Entry 9QT5 (electron microscopy, 3.13 A resolution); this record covers chains B and 1 of the 30 polymer chains in the assembly.

# Chain B
Protein: Large ribosomal subunit protein uL2
Organism: Streptomyces fradiae ATCC 10745
UniProtKB: A0A1Y2NM84 (A0A1Y2NM84_STRFR); residue numbers follow UniProt; this construct covers 1-278
Chain sequence (278 residues; row label = number of the first residue in the row):
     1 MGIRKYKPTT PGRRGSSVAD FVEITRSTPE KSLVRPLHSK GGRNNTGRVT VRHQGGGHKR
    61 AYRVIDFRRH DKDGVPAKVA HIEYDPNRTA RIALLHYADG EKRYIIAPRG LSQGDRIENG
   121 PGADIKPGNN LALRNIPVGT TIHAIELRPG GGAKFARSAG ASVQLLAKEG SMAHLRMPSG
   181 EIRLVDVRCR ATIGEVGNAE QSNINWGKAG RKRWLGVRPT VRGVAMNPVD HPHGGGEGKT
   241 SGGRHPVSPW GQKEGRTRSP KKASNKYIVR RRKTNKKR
Disordered / not traced: 1, 273-278

# Chain 1
Molecule: 23S rRNA
Organism: Streptomyces fradiae ATCC 10745
Sequence (3119 nucleotides; numbered 1 to 3119; the number before each row is that of its first residue):
     1 GGCCAAGUUU AUAAGGGCGC ACGGUGGAUG CCUUGGCACC AGGAACCGAU GAAGGACGUG
    61 GGAGGCCGCG AUAGGCCCCG GGGAGCUGUC AACCGAGCUU UGAUCCGGGG GUGUCCGAAU
   121 GGGGAAACCC GGCAGUCGUC AUGGGCUGUC ACCCACUGCU GAACACAUAG GCAGUGUGGA
   181 GGGAACGAGG GGAAGUGAAA CAUCUCAGUA CCCUCAGGAA GAGAAAACAA CCGUGAUUCC
   241 GGGAGUAGUG GCGAGCGAAA CCGGAUGAGG CCAAACCGUA UGCGUGUGAU ACCCGGCAGG
   301 GGUUGCGCAU GCGGGGUUGU GGGAUCUCUC UUUCACGGUC UGCCGGCCGU GAGACGAGUC
   361 AGAAACCGUU GAUGUAGGCG AAGGACAUGC GAAAGGUCCG GCGUAGAGGG UAAGACCCCC
   421 GUAGCUGAAA CAUUGACGGC UCGUUUGAGA GACACCCAAG UAGCACGGGG CCCGAGAAAU
   481 CCCGUGUGAA UCUGGCGGGA CCACCCGCUA AGCCUAAAUA UUCCCUGGUG ACCGAUAGCG
   541 GAUAGUACCG UGAGGGAAUG GUGAAAAGUA CCGCGGGAGC GGAGUGAAAU AGUACCUGAA
   601 ACCGUGUGCC UACAAGCCGU GGGAGCGUCG GACAUGCUUU GCAUGUCUCG UGACUGCGUG
   661 CCUUUUGAAG AAUGAGCCUG CGAGUUUGCG GUGCGUUGCG AGGUUAACCC GUGUGGGGAA
   721 GCCGUAGCGA AAGCGAGUCC GAAUAGGGCG AUCGAGUAGC GCGCUCAAGA CCCGAAGCGG
   781 AGUGAUCUAG CCAUGGGCAG GUUGAAGCGG AGGUAAGACU UCGUGGAGGA CCGAACCCAC
   841 CAGGGUUGAA AACCUGGGGG AUGACCUGUG GUUAGGGGUG AAAGGCCAAU CAAACUCCGU
   901 GAUAGCUGGU UCUCCCCGAA AUGCAUUUAG GUGCAGCGUC GUGUGUUUCU UGCCGGAGGU
   961 AGAGCACUGG AUAGGCGAUG GGCCCUACCG GGUUACUGAC CUUAGCCAAA CUCCGAAUGC
  1021 CGGUAAGUGA GAGCGCGGCA GUGAGACUGU GGGGGAUAAG CUCCAUGGUC GAGAGGGAAA
  1081 CAGCCCAGAG CAUCGACUAA GGCCCCUAAG CGUACGCUAA GUGGGAAAGG AUGUGGAGUC
  1141 GCAGAGACAA CCAGGAGGUU GGCUUAGAAG CAGCCACCCU UGAAAGAGUG CGUAAUAGCU
  1201 CACUGGUCAA GUGAUUCCGC GCCGACAAUG UAGCGGGGCU CAAGCGUACC GCCGAAGUCG
  1261 UGUCAUUGCA GCAUAAGCCC CAACGGGUGC UGUGAUGGGU AGGGGAGCGU CGUGUGCCGG
  1321 GUGAAGCAGC CGCGGAAGCG AGUUGUGGAC GGUUCACGAG UGAGAAUGCA GGCAUGAGUA
  1381 GCGAUACACA CGUGAGAAAC GUGUGCGCCG AUUGACUAAG GGUUCCUGGG UCAAGCUGAU
  1441 CUGCCCAGGG UAAGUCGGGA CCUAAGGCGA GGCCGACAGG CGUAGUCGAU GGACAACCGG
  1501 UUGAUAUUCC GGUACCCGCU UUGAAGCGCC AGCGCUGAAC CCAGCGAUGC UAAGCCCGUG
  1561 AAACCGCCGU GUGCGUCUUC GGACAAGCAC GGAGUGGUGG AGCCGGUGGC CCAGACUGGU
  1621 AGUAGGUGAG CGAUGGGGUG ACGCAGGAAG GUAGUCCAGC CCGGGCGGUG GUUGUCCCGG
  1681 GGUAAGGGUG UAGGCCGUGU GGUAGGCAAA UCCGUCACAC GUUAAGGCUG AGACCUGAUG
  1741 CCGAGCCGAU UGUGGUGAAG UGGAUGAUCC UAUGCUGUCG AGAAAAGCCU CUAGCGAGUU
  1801 UCAUGGCGGC CCGUACCCUA AACCGACUCA GGUGGUCAGG UAGAGAAUAC CGAGGCGUUC
  1861 GGGUGAACUA UGGUUAAGGA ACUCGGCAAA AUGCCCCCGU AACUUCGGGA GAAGGGGGGC
  1921 CACUUCUGGU GAUCACUCUU GCAGUGUGAG CUGGGGGUGG CCGCAGAGAC CAGCGAGAAG
  1981 CGACUGUUUA CUAAAAACAC AGGUCCGUGC GAAGCCGUAA GGCGAUGUAU ACGGACUGAC
  2041 GCCUGCCCGG UGCUGGAACG UUAAGGGGAC CGGUUAGCUU GGAUUCGUCC GGGCGAAGCU
  2101 GAGAACUUAA GCGCCAGUAA ACGGCGGUGG UAACUAUAAC CAUCCUAAGG UAGCGAAAUU
  2161 CCUUGUCGGG UAAGUUCCGA CCUGCACGAA UGGCGUAACG ACUUCUCGAC UGUCUCAACC
  2221 AUAGGCCCGG UGAAAUUGCA CUACGAGUAA AGAUGCUCGU UUCGCGCAGC AGGACGGAAA
  2281 GACCCCGGGA CCUUUACUAC AGUUUGAUAU UGGUGUUCGG UUCGGCUUGU GUAGGAUAGG
  2341 UGGGAGACUG UGAAACUGUG ACGCCAGUCA UGGUGGAGUC GUCGUUGAAA UACCACUCUG
  2401 GUCGUGCUGG AUGUCUAACC UGGGUCCGUG AUCCGGAUCA GGGACAGUGU CUGAUGGGUA
  2461 GUUUAACUGG GGCGGUUGCC UCCUAAAGGG UAACGGAGGC GCCCAAAGGU UCCCUCAGCC
  2521 UGGUUGGCAA UCAGGUGUUG AGUGUAAGUG CACAAGGGAG CUUGACUGUG AGACCGACGG
  2581 GUCGAGCAGG GACGAAAGUC GGGACUAGUG AUCCGGCGGU GGCUUGUGGA AGCGCCGUCG
  2641 CUCAACGGAU AAAAGGUACC CCGGGGAUAA CAGGCUGAUC UUCCCCAAGA GUCCAUAUCG
  2701 ACGGGAUGGU UUGGCACCUC GAUGUCGGCU CGUCGCAUCC UGGGGCUGGA GUCGGUCCCA
  2761 AGGGUUGGGC UGUUCGCCCA UUAAAGCGGU ACGCGAGCUG GGUUUAGAAC GUCGUGAGAC
  2821 AGUUCGGUCC CUAUCCGCUG CGCGCGCAGG AACAUUGAGA AGGGCUGUCC CUAGUACGAG
  2881 AGGACCGGGA CGGACGAACC UCUGGUGUGC CAGUUGUUCU GCCAAGGGCA UGGCUGGUUG
  2941 GCUACGUUCG GGAGGGAUAA CCGCUGAAAG CAUCUAAGCG GGAAGCCUGC UUCGAGAUGA
  3001 GUGUUCCCAC CUCCUUGAGA GGGUAAGGCU CCCAGUAGAC GACUGGGUUG AUAGGCCGGA
  3061 UAUGGAAGCC CAGUGAUGGG UGGAGUUGAC CGGUACUAAU AGGCCGAGGG CUUGUCCUC
Disordered / not traced: 1-4, 279-311, 333-353, 629-647, 753-754, 806-825, 973-1003, 1029-1031, 1132-1220, 1270-1291, 1519-1630, 1721-1726, 1745-1756, 1795-1806, 2076-2096, 2126-2145, 2279-2281, 2317-2410, 2523-2531, 2721-2723, 2970, 3012-3020, 3100-3104, 3114-3119

# Chain B / chain 1 interface
Pairs across the interface - 262 pairs, chain B then chain 1:
  Arg4(B) - C1779(1)  salt bridge to the phosphate
  Lys7(B) - A805(1)  hydrogen bond to the phosphate
  Pro8(B) - C1906(1)  phosphate contact
  Pro8(B) - G1907(1)  sugar contact
  Thr9(B) - G1907(1)  sugar contact
  Thr10(B) - G828(1)  phosphate contact
  Thr10(B) - G829(1)  hydrogen bond to the phosphate
  Thr10(B) - A830(1)  sugar contact
  Pro11(B) - A1983(1)  hydrogen bond to the base
  Pro11(B) - C1984(1)  sugar contact
  Gly12(B) - G829(1)  base contact
  Arg13(B) - A827(1)  hydrogen bond to the sugar
  Arg13(B) - G828(1)  sugar contact
  Arg13(B) - G829(1)  salt bridge to the phosphate
  Arg14(B) - U1905(1)  hydrogen bond to the base
  Arg14(B) - G1907(1)  hydrogen bond to the base
  Val18(B) - G1780(1)  phosphate contact
  Phe21(B) - C1779(1)  phosphate contact
  Phe21(B) - G1780(1)  phosphate contact
  Phe21(B) - A1781(1)  base contact
  Ile24(B) - A1781(1)  base contact
  Ser27(B) - A1781(1)  base contact
  Lys31(B) - U1639(1)  salt bridge to the phosphate
  Lys31(B) - G1640(1)  salt bridge to the phosphate
  Lys31(B) - A1641(1)  hydrogen bond to the sugar
  Pro36(B) - A1783(1)  sugar contact
  Pro36(B) - A1784(1)  sugar contact
  Leu37(B) - U2026(1)  phosphate contact
  His38(B) - A793(1)  phosphate contact
  Ser39(B) - C792(1)  sugar contact
  Ser39(B) - A793(1)  phosphate contact
  Lys40(B) - C791(1)  sugar contact
  Lys40(B) - C2023(1)  phosphate contact
  Lys40(B) - G2024(1)  salt bridge to the phosphate
  Lys40(B) - U2026(1)  salt bridge to the phosphate
  Gly41(B) - C791(1)  sugar contact
  Gly42(B) - C2023(1)  sugar contact
  Arg43(B) - G790(1)  hydrogen bond to the sugar
  Arg43(B) - C791(1)  hydrogen bond to the sugar
  Arg43(B) - C2023(1)  sugar contact
  Asn44(B) - C2016(1)  hydrogen bond to the base
  Asn44(B) - G2021(1)  base contact
  Asn44(B) - G2022(1)  sugar contact
  Asn44(B) - C2023(1)  sugar contact
  Asn45(B) - C1481(1)  hydrogen bond to the phosphate
  Asn45(B) - G1482(1)  phosphate contact
  Asn45(B) - G2021(1)  base contact
  Asn45(B) - G2022(1)  hydrogen bond to the sugar
  Thr46(B) - U873(1)  sugar contact
  Thr46(B) - C2016(1)  sugar contact
  Gly47(B) - U873(1)  sugar contact
  Arg48(B) - U873(1)  sugar contact
  Arg48(B) - A874(1)  salt bridge to the phosphate
  Arg48(B) - G875(1)  salt bridge to the phosphate
  Arg48(B) - G877(1)  hydrogen bond to the sugar
  Arg48(B) - G878(1)  sugar contact
  Arg48(B) - U879(1)  phosphate contact
  Arg48(B) - C2016(1)  sugar contact
  Val49(B) - U879(1)  hydrogen bond to the phosphate
  Thr50(B) - G2014(1)  base contact
  Thr50(B) - C2015(1)  base contact
  Thr50(B) - C2016(1)  sugar contact
  Thr50(B) - G2022(1)  hydrogen bond to the base
  Thr50(B) - C2023(1)  hydrogen bond to the base
  Val51(B) - G2014(1)  base contact
  Val51(B) - C2023(1)  base contact
  Val51(B) - G2024(1)  sugar contact
  Val51(B) - G2033(1)  sugar contact
  Arg52(B) - G2033(1)  phosphate contact
  Arg52(B) - G2034(1)  salt bridge to the phosphate
  Arg52(B) - A2035(1)  salt bridge to the phosphate
  His53(B) - G2034(1)  salt bridge to the phosphate
  Gln54(B) - G2024(1)  sugar contact
  Gln54(B) - C2032(1)  phosphate contact
  Gln54(B) - G2033(1)  hydrogen bond to the phosphate
  Gly55(B) - C791(1)  phosphate contact
  Gly55(B) - C792(1)  phosphate contact
  Gly56(B) - C791(1)  phosphate contact
  Gly56(B) - C792(1)  hydrogen bond to the phosphate
  His58(B) - G1780(1)  base contact
  His58(B) - A1781(1)  sugar contact
  His58(B) - G1782(1)  base contact
  Lys59(B) - U794(1)  salt bridge to the phosphate
  Lys59(B) - A1781(1)  sugar contact
  Lys59(B) - G1782(1)  sugar contact
  Lys59(B) - A1783(1)  hydrogen bond to the sugar
  Arg60(B) - A1781(1)  salt bridge to the phosphate
  Arg60(B) - G1782(1)  sugar contact
  Ala61(B) - G1782(1)  hydrogen bond to the phosphate
  Tyr62(B) - U2026(1)  base contact
  Tyr62(B) - G2027(1)  phosphate contact
  Arg63(B) - A1781(1)  hydrogen bond to the sugar
  Arg63(B) - G1782(1)  salt bridge to the phosphate
  Arg68(B) - G2424(1)  sugar contact
  Arg68(B) - U2425(1)  salt bridge to the phosphate
  Lys72(B) - G1705(1)  sugar contact
  Gly74(B) - A1704(1)  base contact
  Val75(B) - A1704(1)  base contact
  Pro76(B) - A1704(1)  base contact
  Tyr84(B) - A1781(1)  hydrogen bond to the phosphate
  Pro86(B) - A1781(1)  phosphate contact
  Pro86(B) - G1782(1)  phosphate contact
  Asn87(B) - G2027(1)  sugar contact
  Arg88(B) - G2027(1)  salt bridge to the phosphate
  Arg88(B) - U2028(1)  salt bridge to the phosphate
  Thr89(B) - A2031(1)  sugar contact
  His96(B) - U1715(1)  phosphate contact
  Tyr97(B) - U1715(1)  sugar contact
  Ala98(B) - U1715(1)  sugar contact
  Asp99(B) - A1704(1)  hydrogen bond to the sugar
  Asp99(B) - G1705(1)  base contact
  Asp99(B) - G1714(1)  hydrogen bond to the base
  Gly100(B) - G1714(1)  hydrogen bond to the sugar
  Gly100(B) - U1715(1)  sugar contact
  Glu101(B) - G1705(1)  hydrogen bond to the sugar
  Lys102(B) - G1714(1)  phosphate contact
  Lys102(B) - U1715(1)  salt bridge to the phosphate
  Leu147(B) - G2011(1)  phosphate contact
  Arg148(B) - U2421(1)  hydrogen bond to the sugar
  Arg148(B) - G2423(1)  hydrogen bond to the sugar
  Pro149(B) - G2423(1)  hydrogen bond to the sugar
  Gly150(B) - G2424(1)  sugar contact
  Gly151(B) - G2423(1)  sugar contact
  Lys154(B) - G2011(1)  salt bridge to the phosphate
  Lys154(B) - U2028(1)  hydrogen bond to the sugar
  Phe155(B) - G2009(1)  base contact
  Phe155(B) - U2028(1)  sugar contact
  Ala156(B) - U2028(1)  hydrogen bond to the sugar
  Ala156(B) - A2029(1)  hydrogen bond to the phosphate
  Arg157(B) - G2027(1)  salt bridge to the phosphate
  Arg157(B) - U2028(1)  salt bridge to the phosphate
  Arg157(B) - A2029(1)  hydrogen bond to the phosphate
  Ser158(B) - U2028(1)  phosphate contact
  Ser158(B) - A2029(1)  hydrogen bond to the phosphate
  Ser158(B) - U2030(1)  sugar contact
  Ala159(B) - U2030(1)  hydrogen bond to the sugar
  Gly160(B) - U2030(1)  base contact
  Ala161(B) - A2029(1)  phosphate contact
  Met177(B) - G2009(1)  base contact
  Pro178(B) - G2009(1)  base contact
  Pro178(B) - A2029(1)  hydrogen bond to the sugar
  Ser179(B) - G2009(1)  hydrogen bond to the base
  Ser179(B) - A2029(1)  hydrogen bond to the sugar
  Glu181(B) - G2009(1)  hydrogen bond to the sugar
  Arg183(B) - G2009(1)  sugar contact
  Arg183(B) - C2010(1)  salt bridge to the phosphate
  Arg188(B) - A2440(1)  hydrogen bond to the sugar
  Arg188(B) - G2441(1)  salt bridge to the phosphate
  Ala199(B) - U2030(1)  hydrogen bond to the base
  Gln201(B) - U2030(1)  phosphate contact
  Gln201(B) - A2031(1)  phosphate contact
  Ser202(B) - U2030(1)  hydrogen bond to the base
  Asn205(B) - A2001(1)  hydrogen bond to the sugar
  Asn205(B) - G2002(1)  sugar contact
  Trp206(B) - A2001(1)  phosphate contact
  Trp206(B) - G2002(1)  phosphate contact
  Gly207(B) - A2001(1)  hydrogen bond to the sugar
  Lys208(B) - G829(1)  salt bridge to the phosphate
  Lys208(B) - A864(1)  salt bridge to the phosphate
  Lys208(B) - A2001(1)  sugar contact
  Ala209(B) - G829(1)  hydrogen bond to the base
  Ala209(B) - A864(1)  base contact
  Ala209(B) - C2000(1)  hydrogen bond to the sugar
  Gly210(B) - G829(1)  hydrogen bond to the base
  Gly210(B) - A864(1)  phosphate contact
  Arg211(B) - G1780(1)  salt bridge to the phosphate
  Lys212(B) - A2001(1)  sugar contact
  Arg213(B) - A864(1)  hydrogen bond to the base
  Trp214(B) - A864(1)  hydrogen bond to the phosphate
  Trp214(B) - G1780(1)  stacking on the base
  Arg218(B) - G790(1)  phosphate contact
  Arg218(B) - C791(1)  salt bridge to the phosphate
  Arg218(B) - G880(1)  salt bridge to the phosphate
  Arg218(B) - A881(1)  salt bridge to the phosphate
  Pro219(B) - A864(1)  base contact
  Pro219(B) - A881(1)  sugar contact
  Pro219(B) - A1999(1)  phosphate contact
  Pro219(B) - C2000(1)  phosphate contact
  Thr220(B) - A1999(1)  sugar contact
  Thr220(B) - C2000(1)  hydrogen bond to the phosphate
  Val221(B) - A881(1)  sugar contact
  Val221(B) - A882(1)  base contact
  Val221(B) - A1999(1)  phosphate contact
  Arg222(B) - C1998(1)  salt bridge to the phosphate
  Arg222(B) - A1999(1)  salt bridge to the phosphate
  Arg222(B) - C2036(1)  phosphate contact
  Arg222(B) - U2037(1)  salt bridge to the phosphate
  Arg222(B) - G2038(1)  base contact
  Gly223(B) - C2036(1)  hydrogen bond to the phosphate
  Val224(B) - C2036(1)  hydrogen bond to the phosphate
  Ala225(B) - A882(1)  hydrogen bond to the sugar
  Ala225(B) - C1998(1)  sugar contact
  Met226(B) - A882(1)  base contact
  Asn227(B) - G884(1)  hydrogen bond to the phosphate
  Pro228(B) - C2292(1)  phosphate contact
  Pro228(B) - U2293(1)  phosphate contact
  Pro228(B) - A2817(1)  phosphate contact
  Val229(B) - G884(1)  base contact
  Val229(B) - A893(1)  base contact
  Asp230(B) - G880(1)  hydrogen bond to the base
  Asp230(B) - A882(1)  base contact
  His231(B) - A2035(1)  salt bridge to the phosphate
  His233(B) - A2035(1)  hydrogen bond to the phosphate
  His233(B) - C2036(1)  salt bridge to the phosphate
  Gly234(B) - A2817(1)  phosphate contact
  Gly235(B) - A2817(1)  phosphate contact
  Gly235(B) - G2818(1)  phosphate contact
  Gly236(B) - A2817(1)  hydrogen bond to the phosphate
  Gly236(B) - G2818(1)  hydrogen bond to the phosphate
  Glu237(B) - A2809(1)  base contact
  Glu237(B) - C2810(1)  base contact
  Glu237(B) - G2818(1)  hydrogen bond to the base
  Glu237(B) - A2819(1)  hydrogen bond to the base
  Gly238(B) - A2809(1)  phosphate contact
  Gly238(B) - C2810(1)  phosphate contact
  Lys239(B) - U2191(1)  base contact
  Lys239(B) - G2192(1)  phosphate contact
  Lys239(B) - A2809(1)  phosphate contact
  Lys239(B) - C2810(1)  hydrogen bond to the phosphate
  Thr240(B) - U2191(1)  base contact
  Ser241(B) - C2122(1)  hydrogen bond to the phosphate
  Ser241(B) - G2123(1)  hydrogen bond to the phosphate
  Ser241(B) - U2191(1)  base contact
  Gly243(B) - U2815(1)  hydrogen bond to the sugar
  Gly243(B) - G2816(1)  sugar contact
  Arg244(B) - C2122(1)  sugar contact
  Arg244(B) - U2294(1)  salt bridge to the phosphate
  Arg244(B) - G2458(1)  salt bridge to the phosphate
  His245(B) - U2051(1)  hydrogen bond to the sugar
  His245(B) - G2052(1)  hydrogen bond to the sugar
  His245(B) - C2122(1)  base contact
  Pro246(B) - A2121(1)  sugar contact
  Val247(B) - A2035(1)  sugar contact
  Ser248(B) - G2034(1)  sugar contact
  Pro249(B) - G2034(1)  phosphate contact
  Pro249(B) - A2035(1)  phosphate contact
  Trp250(B) - C2015(1)  sugar contact
  Lys253(B) - G2052(1)  phosphate contact
  Glu254(B) - C2006(1)  sugar contact
  Glu254(B) - G2034(1)  base contact
  Glu254(B) - C2053(1)  sugar contact
  Gly255(B) - G2007(1)  sugar contact
  Gly255(B) - C2053(1)  phosphate contact
  Gly255(B) - U2054(1)  phosphate contact
  Arg256(B) - G2007(1)  salt bridge to the phosphate
  Arg256(B) - U2008(1)  salt bridge to the phosphate
  Arg256(B) - U2054(1)  phosphate contact
  Thr257(B) - G2007(1)  hydrogen bond to the sugar
  Thr257(B) - U2008(1)  sugar contact
  Thr257(B) - A2013(1)  hydrogen bond to the sugar
  Thr257(B) - G2014(1)  phosphate contact
  Arg258(B) - U2008(1)  hydrogen bond to the phosphate
  Arg258(B) - G2009(1)  salt bridge to the phosphate
  Arg258(B) - C2010(1)  salt bridge to the phosphate
  Lys261(B) - U2305(1)  phosphate contact
  Lys262(B) - C2010(1)  phosphate contact
  Ser264(B) - C2010(1)  hydrogen bond to the phosphate
  Lys266(B) - G2442(1)  phosphate contact
  Lys266(B) - G2443(1)  phosphate contact
  Ile268(B) - G2009(1)  sugar contact
  Arg272(B) - G2007(1)  salt bridge to the phosphate
  Arg272(B) - U2008(1)  salt bridge to the phosphate
Interface residues without a listed pair, chain B (146 interface residues in all): Tyr6, Pro29, Ser32, Arg35, Gly57, Phe67, Ile204, Leu215, Pro232, Gly251, Gln252, Tyr267, Arg271
Interface residues without a listed pair, chain 1 (119 interface residues in all): U872, A883, A1465, G1466, G1638, G1643, U1778, A1997, A2025, A2039, G2055, A2197, G2306, A2446, G2811, C2820

# Summary
The interface between chain B and chain 1 involves 146 residues on one side and 119 on the other, with 70
hydrogen bonds, 42 salt bridges and 1 aromatic stacking contact. Polar pairs include Pro11(B)-A1983(1),
Arg14(B)-U1905(1) and Arg14(B)-G1907(1).
Chain B is Large ribosomal subunit protein uL2 and chain 1 is 23S rRNA, both from Streptomyces fradiae ATCC
10745; the structure, Structure of the 50S ribosomal subunit from the antibiotic-producing bacterium
Streptomyces fradiae, was determined by electron microscopy.
